PDB entry 8GAS | electron microscopy, 4.04 A resolution (low resolution: residue-level contacts below are approximate; hydrogen-bond / salt-bridge calls are withheld) | chains D and J of the 12 polymer chains in the assembly

Chain D (and J):
Molecule: Envelope glycoprotein gp120
Organism: Human immunodeficiency virus 1
Notes: chain J of this document is another copy of the same molecule, construct and numbering; everything in this record applies to it too
UniProtKB: Q2N0S6 (Q2N0S6_9HIV1); the construct lacks a stretch of the UniProt sequence and is renumbered around it, so the offset changes along the chain: 31-141 = UniProt 30-140; 150-184 = UniProt 141-175; 190-309 = UniProt 189-308; 312-321 = UniProt 309-318; 2 more segments
Amino-acid sequence (481 residues; row label = number of the first residue in the row; note: 16 numbers in that range are skipped by the numbering (no residue carries them; nothing is unmodelled there); a row labelled like 184A-184M holds insertion residues (184A, then the next letters in order)):
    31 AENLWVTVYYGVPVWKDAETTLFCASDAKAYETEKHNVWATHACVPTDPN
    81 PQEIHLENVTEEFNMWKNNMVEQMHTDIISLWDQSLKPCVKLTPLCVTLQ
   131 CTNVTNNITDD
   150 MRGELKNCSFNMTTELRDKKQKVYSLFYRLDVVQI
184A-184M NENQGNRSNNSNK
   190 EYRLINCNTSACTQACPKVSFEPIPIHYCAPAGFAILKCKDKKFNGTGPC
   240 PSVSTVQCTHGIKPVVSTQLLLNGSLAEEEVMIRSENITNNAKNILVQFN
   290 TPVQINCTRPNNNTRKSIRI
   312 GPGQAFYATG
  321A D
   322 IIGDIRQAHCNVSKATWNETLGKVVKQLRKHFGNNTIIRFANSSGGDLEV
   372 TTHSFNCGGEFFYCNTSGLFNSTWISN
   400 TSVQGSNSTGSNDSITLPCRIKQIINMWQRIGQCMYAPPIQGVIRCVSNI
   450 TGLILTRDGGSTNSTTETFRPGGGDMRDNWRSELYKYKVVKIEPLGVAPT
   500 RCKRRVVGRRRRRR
Unresolved in the structure: 31, 59-65, 184A-184M, 400-410, 507-513
Cystine bridges: Cys54-Cys74, Cys119-Cys205, Cys126-Cys196, Cys131-Cys157, Cys201-Cys433, Cys218-Cys247, Cys228-Cys239, Cys296-Cys331, Cys378-Cys445, Cys385-Cys418
Covalent attachments: glycan linked to Asn88; N-acetylglucosamine (NAG) linked to Asn133, Asn156, Asn160, Asn197, Asn234, Asn262, Asn276, Asn295, Asn301, Asn332, Asn339, Asn355, Asn363, Asn386, Asn392, Asn448
Construct notes: conflict Cys201 (Ile200 in Q2N0S6), Asn332 (Thr330 in Q2N0S6), Cys433 (Ala430 in Q2N0S6), Cys501 (Ala498 in Q2N0S6); expression tag (509-513)

Chain D / chain J interface:
Residue-residue contacts (13; chain D residue first):
  Glu164(D) with Asn197(J)
  Leu165(D) with Arg192(J)
  Arg166(D) with Thr123(J); Cys126(J)
  Asp167(D) with Thr128(J)
  Lys168(D) with Ile184(J)
  Pro313(D) with Cys196(J); Thr198(J); Ser199(J); Ala200(J)
  Gly314(D) with Asn197(J); Thr198(J); Ser199(J)
Interface residues without a listed pair, chain J (12 interface residues in all): Pro124, Val127

Overview:
The interface between chain D and chain J involves 7 residues on one side and 12 on the other. Covalently
linked N-acetylglucosamine: at Asn133(D), Asn156(D), Asn160(D), Asn197(D), Asn234(D) and Asn262(D) and 10
more.
Both chains are Envelope glycoprotein gp120 (Human immunodeficiency virus 1). Entry 8GAS (vFP48.02 Fab in
complex with BG505 DS-SOSIP Env trimer) was determined by electron microscopy (same publication as 8FR6, 8G85,
8G9X and 8G9Y).
